Entry 6Z9R (electron microscopy, 4.10 A resolution (low resolution: residue-level contacts below are approximate; hydrogen-bond / salt-bridge calls are withheld)); this record covers chains Y and K of the 16 polymer chains in the assembly.

== Chain Y ==
Molecule: DNA-directed RNA polymerase subunit beta'
Organism: Escherichia coli
Notes: EC 2.7.7.6
UniProt: C3SIA2 (C3SIA2_ECOLX); numbering as in UniProt (aligned over 1-1407)
Amino-acid sequence (1416 residues; each row starts with the number of its first residue):
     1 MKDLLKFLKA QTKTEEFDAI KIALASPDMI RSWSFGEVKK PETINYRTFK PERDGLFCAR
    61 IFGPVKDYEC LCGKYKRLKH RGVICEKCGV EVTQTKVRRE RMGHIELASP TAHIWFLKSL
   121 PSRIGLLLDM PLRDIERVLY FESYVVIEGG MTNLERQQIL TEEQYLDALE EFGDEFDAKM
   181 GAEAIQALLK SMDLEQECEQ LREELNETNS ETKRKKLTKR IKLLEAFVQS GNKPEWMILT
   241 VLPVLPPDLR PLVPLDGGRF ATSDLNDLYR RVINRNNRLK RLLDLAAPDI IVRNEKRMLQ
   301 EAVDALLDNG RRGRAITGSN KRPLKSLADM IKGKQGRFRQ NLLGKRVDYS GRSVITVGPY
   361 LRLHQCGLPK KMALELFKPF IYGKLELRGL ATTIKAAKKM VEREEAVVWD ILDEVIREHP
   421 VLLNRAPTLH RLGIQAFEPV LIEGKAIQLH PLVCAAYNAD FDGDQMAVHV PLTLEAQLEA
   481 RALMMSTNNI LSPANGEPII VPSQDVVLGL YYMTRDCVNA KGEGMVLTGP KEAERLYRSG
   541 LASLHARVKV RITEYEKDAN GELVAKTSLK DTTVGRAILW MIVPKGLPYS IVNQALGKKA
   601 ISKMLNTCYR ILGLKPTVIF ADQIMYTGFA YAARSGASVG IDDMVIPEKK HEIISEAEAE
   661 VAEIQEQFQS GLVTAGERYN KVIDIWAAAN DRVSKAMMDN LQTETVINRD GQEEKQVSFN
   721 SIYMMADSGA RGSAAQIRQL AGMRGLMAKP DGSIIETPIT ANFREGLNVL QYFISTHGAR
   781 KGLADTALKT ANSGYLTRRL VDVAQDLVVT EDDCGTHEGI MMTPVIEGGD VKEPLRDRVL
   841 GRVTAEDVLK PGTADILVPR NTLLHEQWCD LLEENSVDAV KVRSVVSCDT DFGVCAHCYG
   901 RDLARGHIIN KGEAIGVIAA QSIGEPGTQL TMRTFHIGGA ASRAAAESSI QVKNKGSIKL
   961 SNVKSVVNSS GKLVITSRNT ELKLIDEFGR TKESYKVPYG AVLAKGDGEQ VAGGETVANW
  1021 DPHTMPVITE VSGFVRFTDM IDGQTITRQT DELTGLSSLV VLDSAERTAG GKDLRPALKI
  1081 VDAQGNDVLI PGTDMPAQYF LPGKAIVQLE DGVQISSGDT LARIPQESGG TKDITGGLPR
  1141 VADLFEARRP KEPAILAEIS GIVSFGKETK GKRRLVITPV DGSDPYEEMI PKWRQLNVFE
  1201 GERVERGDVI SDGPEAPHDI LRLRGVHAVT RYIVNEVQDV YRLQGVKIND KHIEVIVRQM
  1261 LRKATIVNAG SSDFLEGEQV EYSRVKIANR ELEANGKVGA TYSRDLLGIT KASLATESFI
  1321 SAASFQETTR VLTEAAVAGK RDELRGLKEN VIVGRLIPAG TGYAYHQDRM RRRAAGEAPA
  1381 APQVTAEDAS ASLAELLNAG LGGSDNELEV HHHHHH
Disordered / not traced: 1-15, 1374-1416
Construct notes: expression tag (1408-1416)
Ion coordination: Zn2+ site 1: Cys70, Cys72, Cys85, Cys88; Mg2+: Asp460, Asp462, Asp464 (shared with 1 residue of chain R); Zn2+ site 2: Cys814, Cys895
From the paper describing this entry:
  - mutagenesis - C72H, C85H, E86K: decreased growth in response to rhoY80C
  - Zn2+ coordination: Cys72, Cys85 (proposed by the authors, not directly observed)

== Chain K ==
Molecule: non template strand
Sequence (50 nucleotides; numbered -35 to 14; the number before each row is that of its first residue; numbers below 1 keep their minus sign (DG-35 is residue -35)):
   -35 GGGCTGCGAA TAACGGCCGA GCAGCGTAGC ATTACTTGTG AGCGGATAAC
Disordered / not traced: -35 to -20, -10 to -4, 13-14

== How chain Y and chain K interact ==
Contacting residue pairs - 17 pairs, chain Y then chain K:
  Ile44(Y) - DG-15(K)
  Asn45(Y) - DG-15(K)
  Tyr46(Y) - DA-16(K)
  Tyr46(Y) - DG-15(K)
  Arg47(Y) - DA-16(K)
  Pro121(Y) - DG6(K)
  Asp267(Y) - DA-13(K)
  Arg270(Y) - DC-14(K)
  Arg270(Y) - DA-13(K)
  Arg271(Y) - DA-13(K)
  Asp1143(Y) - DT3(K)
  Arg1148(Y) - DT3(K)
  Arg1148(Y) - DG4(K)
  Lys1167(Y) - DA12(K)
  Thr1169(Y) - DA12(K)
  Lys1170(Y) - DA12(K)
  Lys1311(Y) - DA5(K)
Other interface residues (no listed pair), chain Y (15 interface residues in all): Glu1146
Other interface residues (no listed pair), chain K (11 interface residues in all): DG-17, DG2

== Overview ==
15 residues of chain Y face 11 of chain K across their interface. Cys70(Y), Cys72(Y), Cys85(Y) and Cys88(Y)
form the Zn2+ site 1. Asp460(Y), Asp462(Y) and Asp464(Y) form the Mg2+ site. From the paper: C72H, C85H and
E86K of chain Y reduce growth in response to rhoY80C; Zn2+ coordination by Cys72(Y) and Cys85(Y).
Here chain Y is DNA-directed RNA polymerase subunit beta' (Escherichia coli) and chain K is non template
strand. Entry 6Z9R (Transcription termination intermediate complex 3) was determined by electron microscopy
together with 6Z9P, 6Z9Q, 6Z9S, 6Z9T, 7ADB, 7ADC, 7ADD and 7ADE from the same study.
